PDB entry 4OJH | X-ray diffraction, 1.60 A resolution | chain A

Chain A:
Protein: Acylphosphatase
Organism: Sulfolobus solfataricus
Notes: EC 3.6.1.7
Reference sequence: Q97ZL0 (ACYP_SULSO); residues 1-101 here = UniProt positions 1-101
Sequence (101 residues; numbered 1 to 101; the number before each row is that of its first residue):
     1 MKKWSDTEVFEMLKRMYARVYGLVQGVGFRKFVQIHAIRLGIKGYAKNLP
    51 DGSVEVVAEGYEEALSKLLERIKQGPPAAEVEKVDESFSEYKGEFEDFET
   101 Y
Not modelled in the structure: 1-11
Construct notes: engineered mutation Glu86 (Tyr in Q97ZL0)
UniProt features mapped onto this chain:
  - active site: Arg30, Asn48

In short:
UniProt lists active-site residues Arg30 and Asn48.
Chain A is Acylphosphatase (Sulfolobus solfataricus); the structure, The crystal structure of truncated, Y86E
mutant of S. solfataricus acylphosphatase, was determined by X-ray diffraction (same publication as 4OJ3 and
4OJG).
